8QPG - chains TD and TE of the 9 polymer chains in the assembly; structure by electron microscopy, 2.36 A resolution.

[Chain TD (and TE)]
Molecule: gp30
Source organism: Haloferax tailed virus 1
Notes: chain TE of this document is another copy of the same molecule, construct and numbering; everything in this record applies to it too
Chain sequence (115 residues; numbered 1 to 115; the number before each row is that of its first residue):
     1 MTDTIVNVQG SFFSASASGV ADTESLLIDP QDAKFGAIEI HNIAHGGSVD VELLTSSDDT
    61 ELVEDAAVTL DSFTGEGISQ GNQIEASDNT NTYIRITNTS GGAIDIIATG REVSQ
Not modelled in the structure: 1
Modified residues: His-45 (N1-phosphonohistidine; NEP)
Metal / ion sites: Mg2+ site 1: Asp-59, Asp-88, Asn-91; Mg2+ site 2 near Asn-89 (its only coordinating residue here); Mg2+ site 3 near Asp-105 (its only coordinating residue here)

[Interface between chain TD and chain TE]
Pairs across the interface (62):
  Ile-5(TD) / Asp-3(TE)
  Ile-5(TD) / Ile-5(TE)  hydrophobic
  Val-6(TD) / Thr-2(TE)
  Val-6(TD) / Asp-3(TE)  hydrogen bond (backbone-backbone)
  Val-6(TD) / Thr-4(TE)
  Val-6(TD) / Ile-5(TE)  hydrogen bond (backbone-backbone)
  Asn-7(TD) / Ile-5(TE)
  Asn-7(TD) / Asn-7(TE)
  Val-8(TD) / Thr-4(TE)
  Val-8(TD) / Ile-5(TE)  hydrogen bond (backbone-backbone)
  Val-8(TD) / Val-6(TE)
  Val-8(TD) / Asn-7(TE)  hydrogen bond (backbone-backbone)
  Gln-9(TD) / Asn-7(TE)
  Gln-9(TD) / Gln-9(TE)
  Gly-10(TD) / Asn-7(TE)  hydrogen bond (backbone-backbone)
  Gly-10(TD) / Val-8(TE)
  Phe-35(TD) / Val-8(TE)  hydrophobic
  Ala-37(TD) / Phe-12(TE)  hydrophobic
  Glu-39(TD) / Arg-111(TE)  salt bridge
  Leu-53(TD) / Ala-44(TE)  hydrophobic
  Leu-53(TD) / Ile-107(TE)
  Thr-55(TD) / Ser-16(TE)
  Thr-55(TD) / Ile-107(TE)
  Asp-65(TD) / Ser-18(TE)  hydrogen bond
  Asp-65(TD) / Asp-105(TE)
  Ala-66(TD) / Ser-18(TE)
  Ala-66(TD) / Asp-105(TE)
  Ala-67(TD) / Asp-105(TE)  hydrogen bond (backbone-side chain)
  Val-68(TD) / His-45(TE)
  Val-68(TD) / Gly-46(TE)
  Val-68(TD) / Glu-76(TE)
  Val-68(TD) / Gly-77(TE)
  Val-68(TD) / Asp-105(TE)
  Thr-69(TD) / Glu-76(TE)  hydrogen bond (backbone-side chain)
  Leu-70(TD) / Ala-44(TE)  hydrophobic
  Leu-70(TD) / Gly-77(TE)
  Leu-70(TD) / Ile-78(TE)
  Asn-82(TD) / Gln-80(TE)  hydrogen bond
  Gln-83(TD) / His-41(TE)  hydrogen bond
  Gln-83(TD) / Asn-42(TE)  hydrogen bond (backbone-side chain)
  Gln-83(TD) / Gln-80(TE)  hydrogen bond (backbone-side chain)
  Ile-84(TD) / Asn-42(TE)
  Ile-84(TD) / Ile-78(TE)  hydrophobic
  Ile-84(TD) / Gln-80(TE)  hydrogen bond (backbone-side chain)
  Glu-85(TD) / Phe-12(TE)
  Glu-85(TD) / His-41(TE)  salt bridge
  Glu-85(TD) / Asn-42(TE)  hydrogen bond
  Glu-85(TD) / Thr-109(TE)  hydrogen bond
  Glu-85(TD) / Gly-110(TE)  hydrogen bond (side chain-backbone)
  Ala-86(TD) / Phe-12(TE)
  Ser-87(TD) / Phe-12(TE)
  Thr-90(TD) / Phe-12(TE)
  Thr-90(TD) / Ser-14(TE)  hydrogen bond
  Glu-112(TD) / Val-8(TE)
  Val-113(TD) / Gln-9(TE)
  Val-113(TD) / Gly-10(TE)
  Ser-114(TD) / Val-8(TE)
  Ser-114(TD) / Gln-9(TE)  hydrogen bond (backbone-backbone)
  Ser-114(TD) / Gly-10(TE)
  Ser-114(TD) / Ser-11(TE)
  Ser-114(TD) / Phe-12(TE)  hydrogen bond (backbone-backbone)
  Gln-115(TD) / Ser-11(TE)  hydrogen bond (backbone-side chain)
Also at the interface, not in a pair above, chain TD (32 interface residues in all): Thr-4, Ser-11, Leu-54, Thr-92
Also at the interface, not in a pair above, chain TE (30 interface residues in all): Ala-17, Gly-81

[Overview]
The interface between chain TD and chain TE involves 32 residues on one side and 30 on the other; the contacts
include 20 hydrogen bonds and 2 salt bridges. Among the polar pairs are Glu-39(TD)/Arg-111(TE),
Glu-85(TD)/His-41(TE) and Asp-65(TD)/Ser-18(TE).
Chain TD and chain TE are both gp30 (Haloferax tailed virus 1); the structure, Turret of Haloferax tailed
virus 1, was determined by electron microscopy, deposited together with 8QPQ, 8QQN, 8QSI, 8QSY, 9FKB, 9H4P,
9H5B and 9H7V.
